3N6R - chains A and D of the 12 polymer chains in the assembly; structure by X-ray diffraction, 3.20 A resolution.

== Chain A ==
Protein: Propionyl-CoA carboxylase, alpha subunit
Source organism: Ruegeria pomeroyi
Notes: EC 6.4.1.3
UniProtKB: Q5LUF3 (Q5LUF3_SILPO); the construct has insertions or renumbered stretches relative to UniProt, so the offset changes along the chain: 62-409 = UniProt 1-348; 411-422 = UniProt 349-360; 429-548 = UniProt 386-505; 550-584 = UniProt 506-540; 2 more segments
Sequence (681 residues; each row starts with the number of its first residue; note: 11 numbers in that range are skipped by the numbering (no residue carries them; nothing is unmodelled there); a row labelled like 422A-422W holds insertion residues (422A, then the next letters in order)):
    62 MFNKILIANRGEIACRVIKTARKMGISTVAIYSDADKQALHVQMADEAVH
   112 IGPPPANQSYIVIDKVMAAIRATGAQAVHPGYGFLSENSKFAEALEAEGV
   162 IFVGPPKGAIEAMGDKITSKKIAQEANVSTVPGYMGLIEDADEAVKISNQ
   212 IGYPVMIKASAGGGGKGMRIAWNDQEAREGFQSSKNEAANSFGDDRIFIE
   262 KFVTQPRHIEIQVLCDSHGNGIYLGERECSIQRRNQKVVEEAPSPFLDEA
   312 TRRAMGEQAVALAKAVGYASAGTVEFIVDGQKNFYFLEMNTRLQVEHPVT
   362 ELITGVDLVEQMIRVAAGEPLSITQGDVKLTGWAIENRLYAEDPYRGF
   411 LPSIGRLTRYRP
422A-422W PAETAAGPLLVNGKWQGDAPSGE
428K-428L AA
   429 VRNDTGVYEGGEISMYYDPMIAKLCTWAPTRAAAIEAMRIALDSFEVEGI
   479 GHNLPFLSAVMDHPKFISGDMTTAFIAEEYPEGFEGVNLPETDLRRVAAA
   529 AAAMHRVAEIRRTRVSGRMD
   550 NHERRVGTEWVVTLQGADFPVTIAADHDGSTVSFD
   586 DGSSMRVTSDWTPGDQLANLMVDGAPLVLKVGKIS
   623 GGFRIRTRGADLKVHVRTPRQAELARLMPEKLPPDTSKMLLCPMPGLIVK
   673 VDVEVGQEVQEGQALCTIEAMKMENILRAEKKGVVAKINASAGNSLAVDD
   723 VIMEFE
Not modelled in the structure: 62, 195-263, 422D-422W
Covalent attachments: 5-(hexahydro-2-oxo-1H-thieno[3,4-d]imidazol-6-yl)pentanal (BTI) linked to Lys694
Swiss-Prot annotation at these positions:
  - active site: Glu349
  - binding site (ATP): Lys177, Ser209 to Ile270, Asn296
  - binding site (Mg(2+)): Glu336, Glu349, Asn351
  - binding site (Mn(2+)): Glu336, Glu349, Asn351
  - binding site (biotin): Phe409
  - modified residue: Lys694 (N6-biotinyllysine)
What the authors report for this chain:
  - post-translational modification sites: Lys694
  - binding site for the ligand BTI: Lys694
  - catalytic residues: Arg399 (citing earlier work)
  - disease-associated variants - R399Q: decreased catalytic activity (citing earlier work)

== Chain D ==
Protein: Propionyl-CoA carboxylase, beta subunit
Source organism: Roseobacter denitrificans
Notes: EC 6.4.1.3
UniProtKB: Q168G2 (Q168G2_ROSDO); the construct lacks a stretch of the UniProt sequence and is renumbered around it, so the offset changes along the chain: 32-95 = UniProt 1-64; 98-476 = UniProt 65-443; 477-539 = UniProt 448-510
Sequence (531 residues; each row starts with the number of its first residue; note: 2 numbers in that range are skipped by the numbering (no residue carries them; nothing is unmodelled there); a row labelled like 476A-476D holds insertion residues (476A, then the next letters in order)):
    11 MGSSHHHHHHSSGLVPRGSHMMKDILEQLEDRRAAARLGGGQKRIDAQHG
    61 RGKLTARERVDLLLDEGSFEEFDMFVTHRCTDFNM
    98 QDQKPAGDGVVTGWGTINGRVVYVFSQDFTVLGGSVSETHSKKICKIMDM
   148 AMQNGAPVIGINDSGGARIQEGVDSLAGYGEVFQRNIMASGVVPQISMIM
   198 GPCAGGAVYSPAMTDFIFMVKDSSYMFVTGPDVVKTVTNEQVSAEELGGA
   248 TTHTRKSSVADAAFENDVEALAEVRRLVDFLPLNNREKPPVRPFFDDPDR
   298 IEPSLDTLVPDNPNTPYDMKELIHKLADEGDFYEIQEEFAKNIITGFIRL
   348 EGRTVGVVANQPLVLAGCLDIDSSRKAARFVRFCDAFEIPLLTLIDVPGF
   398 LPGTSQEYGGVIKHGAKLLYAYGEATVPMVTVITRKAYGGAYVVMSSKHL
   448 RADFNYAWPTAEVAVMGAKGATEIIHRGD
476A-476D LGDP
   477 EKIAQHTADYEERFANPFVASERGFVDEVIQPRSTRKRVARAFASLRNKS
   527 VQMPWKKHDNIPL
Not modelled in the structure: 11-35
Sequence notes: expression tag (11-31)
Residues lining bound ligands:
  - BTI (5-(hexahydro-2-oxo-1H-thieno[3,4-d]imidazol-6-yl)pentanal), molecule 1: Thr226, Val230, Thr233, Val234
  - BTI, molecule 2: Cys365, Pro395, Gly396, Phe397, Pro399
Swiss-Prot annotation at these positions:
  - region: Asp325 to Gln358 (Acyl-CoA binding)
What the authors report for this chain:
  - binding site for BTI: Phe397
  - disease-associated variants - R165Q, R165W: decreased binding to CoA (proposed by the authors, not directly observed)

== Chain A / chain D interface ==
Residue-residue contacts (10; chain A residue first):
  Met547(A) with Ala520(D); Ser521(D)
  Asp548(A) with Arg350(D), salt bridge; Arg523(D)
  Asn550(A) with Phe291(D); Glu348(D), hydrogen bond; Arg523(D)
  His551(A) with Glu348(D), salt bridge; Arg517(D); Ala520(D)
Other interface residues (no listed pair), chain D (9 interface residues in all): Pro295, Ala516

== Summary ==
4 residues of chain A face 9 of chain D across their interface, with 1 hydrogen bond and 2 salt bridges. Polar
pairs include Asp548(A)-Arg350(D), His551(A)-Glu348(D) and Asn550(A)-Glu348(D). Ligands of chain D: compound
BTI. Covalently linked compound BTI: at Lys694(A). The paper reports the catalytic residue Arg399(A); R165Q
and R165W of chain D reduce binding to CoA.
Chain A is Propionyl-CoA carboxylase, alpha subunit (Ruegeria pomeroyi) and chain D is Propionyl-CoA
carboxylase, beta subunit (Roseobacter denitrificans); the structure, CRYSTAL STRUCTURE OF the holoenzyme of
PROPIONYL-COA CARBOXYLASE (PCC), was determined by X-ray diffraction.
